Entry 8G9Y (electron microscopy, 4.28 A resolution (low resolution: residue-level contacts below are approximate; hydrogen-bond / salt-bridge calls are withheld)); this record covers chains B and D of the 8 polymer chains in the assembly.

== Chain B (and D) ==
Protein: Envelope glycoprotein gp41
From: Human immunodeficiency virus 1
Notes: chain D of this document is another copy of the same molecule, construct and numbering; everything in this record applies to it too
UniProt: Q2N0S6 (Q2N0S6_9HIV1); residues 512-664 here correspond to UniProt positions 509-661 (UniProt number = residue number - 3)
Chain sequence (153 residues; each row starts with the number of its first residue):
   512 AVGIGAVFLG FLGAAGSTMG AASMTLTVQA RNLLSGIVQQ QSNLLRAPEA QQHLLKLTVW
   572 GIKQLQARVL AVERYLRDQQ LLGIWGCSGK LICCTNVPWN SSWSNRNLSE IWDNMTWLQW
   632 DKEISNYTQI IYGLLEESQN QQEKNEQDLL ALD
Disordered / not traced: 548-568
Disulfide bonds: C598-C604
Covalent attachments: N-acetylglucosamine (NAG) linked to N637
Differences from the reference sequence: conflict P559 (Ile556 in Q2N0S6), C605 (Thr602 in Q2N0S6)

== Chain B / chain D interface ==
Residue-residue contacts (26; chain B residue first):
  G531(B) - K655(D)
  S534(B) - N651(D)
  S534(B) - K655(D)
  M535(B) - N651(D)
  M535(B) - K655(D)
  T536(B) - N651(D)
  L537(B) - N651(D)
  T538(B) - E647(D)
  A541(B) - Q591(D)
  R542(B) - Q591(D)
  R542(B) - E647(D)
  L545(B) - L587(D)
  L545(B) - R588(D)
  L545(B) - Q591(D)
  S546(B) - R588(D)
  L576(B) - V580(D)
  R579(B) - V580(D)
  R579(B) - L581(D)
  V580(B) - V580(D)
  Y586(B) - L587(D)
  Y586(B) - Q591(D)
  G600(B) - G594(D)
  K601(B) - E654(D)
  I603(B) - E654(D)
  I603(B) - Q658(D)
  C605(B) - L661(D)
Interface residues without a listed pair, chain B (21 interface residues in all): L587, S599, L602
Interface residues without a listed pair, chain D (15 interface residues in all): E584, S599, Q650

== Overview ==
The interface between chain B and chain D involves 21 residues on one side and 15 on the other.
N-acetylglucosamine is covalently linked to N637(B).
Chain B and chain D are both Envelope glycoprotein gp41 (Human immunodeficiency virus 1); the structure,
Cryo-EM structure of vFP49.02 Fab in complex with HIV-1 Env BG505 DS-SOSIP.664 (conformation 3), was
determined by electron microscopy together with 8FR6, 8G85, 8G9X and 8GAS from the same study.
